5T5F - chains A and H of the 3 polymer chains in the assembly; structure by X-ray diffraction, 2.98 A resolution.

Chain A:
Protein: Factor H binding protein variant B24
Source organism: Neisseria meningitidis
UniProt: Q6VRZ6 (Q6VRZ6_NEIME); numbering as in UniProt (aligned over 4-255)
Amino-acid sequence (253 residues; row label = number of the first residue in the row):
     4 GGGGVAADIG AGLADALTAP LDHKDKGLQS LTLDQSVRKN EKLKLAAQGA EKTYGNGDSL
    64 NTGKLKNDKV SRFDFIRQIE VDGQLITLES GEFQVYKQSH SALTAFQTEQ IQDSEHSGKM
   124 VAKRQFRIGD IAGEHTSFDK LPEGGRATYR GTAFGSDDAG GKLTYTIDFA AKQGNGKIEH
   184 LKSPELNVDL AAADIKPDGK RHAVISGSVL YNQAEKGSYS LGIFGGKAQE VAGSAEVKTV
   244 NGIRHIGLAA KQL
Not modelled in the structure: 4-29, 256
Sequence notes: expression tag (256)
What the authors report for this chain:
  - mutagenesis - G121A, K122A, K122S: decreased stability

Chain H:
Protein: Monoclonal antibody Jar5 heavy chain
Source organism: Mus musculus
Notes: antibody fragment or engineered binder
Amino-acid sequence (212 residues; numbered 1 to 218; 6 numbers in that range are skipped by the numbering (no residue carries them; nothing is unmodelled there); the number before each row is that of its first residue):
     1 QVQMQQPGAE LVKPGASVKL SCKASGYTFI SYWMHWVKQR PGRGLEWIGR IAPDTGIIYY
    61 NEKFKNKATL TVDTPSSTAY MQLNSLTSED SAVYYCARYL KYDGSTYRFD YWGQGTTLTV
   121 SSAKTTPPSV YPLAPG
   143 SMVTLGCLVK GYFPEPVTVT WNSGSLSSGV HTFPAVLQSD LYTLSSSVTV PSSPWPSETV
   203 TCNVAHPASS TKVDKK
Disulfides: Cys-22/Cys-96, Cys-149/Cys-204

Interface between chain A and chain H:
Contacting residue pairs (34; chain A residue first):
  Ile-82(A) / Tyr-102(H)
  Val-84(A) / Leu-100(H)  hydrophobic
  Val-84(A) / Tyr-102(H)  hydrophobic
  Val-84(A) / Tyr-107(H)
  Asp-85(A) / Tyr-27(H)
  Asp-85(A) / Thr-28(H)  hydrogen bond
  Asp-85(A) / Tyr-32(H)  hydrogen bond
  Asp-85(A) / Tyr-107(H)  hydrogen bond (backbone-side chain)
  Gln-87(A) / Thr-106(H)
  Gln-87(A) / Tyr-107(H)
  Ile-89(A) / Leu-100(H)  hydrophobic
  Ile-89(A) / Tyr-102(H)  hydrophobic
  Ile-89(A) / Asp-103(H)
  Ile-89(A) / Ser-105(H)
  Leu-91(A) / Tyr-102(H)  hydrophobic
  Gln-115(A) / Tyr-102(H)
  Gln-115(A) / Asp-103(H)  hydrogen bond (side chain-backbone)
  Ser-117(A) / Trp-33(H)
  Ser-117(A) / Lys-101(H)
  Ser-117(A) / Tyr-102(H)
  Glu-118(A) / Arg-50(H)  hydrogen bond (backbone-side chain)
  Glu-118(A) / Thr-55(H)
  Glu-118(A) / Ile-57(H)
  His-119(A) / Trp-33(H)
  His-119(A) / Arg-50(H)  hydrogen bond (backbone-side chain)
  His-119(A) / Ile-57(H)
  His-119(A) / Tyr-59(H)  hydrogen bond
  Gly-121(A) / Trp-33(H)
  Gly-121(A) / Lys-101(H)
  Gly-121(A) / Tyr-102(H)
  Gly-121(A) / Asp-103(H)  hydrogen bond (backbone-backbone)
  Gly-121(A) / Arg-108(H)  hydrogen bond (backbone-side chain)
  Lys-122(A) / Asp-103(H)
  Met-123(A) / Asp-103(H)  hydrogen bond (backbone-side chain)
Also at the interface, not in a pair above, chain A (15 interface residues in all): Asp-116, Ser-120
Also at the interface, not in a pair above, chain H (18 interface residues in all): Ser-31, Gly-104
Interface features reported in the paper:
  - residue pairs: Asp-85(A)/Thr-28(H) (hydrogen bond), Asp-85(A)/Tyr-32(H) (hydrogen bond), Gln-87(A)/Thr-106(H), Gln-115(A)/Asp-103(H) (hydrogen bond), Gly-121(A)/Trp-33(H) (backbone contact)
  - epitope / paratope residues, chain A: Val-84(A), Asp-85(A), Gln-87(A), Gln-115(A), Gly-121(A)
  - hot spots on chain A (mutagenesis) - G121R, K122S: abolished binding to JAR5
  - hot spots on chain A (mutagenesis) - Q115A, G121A, K122A: decreased binding to JAR5
  - epitope / paratope residues, chain H: Thr-28(H), Tyr-32(H), Trp-33(H), Asp-103(H), Thr-106(H)

In short:
15 residues of chain A and 18 residues of chain H are in contact; the contacts include 10 hydrogen bonds.
Polar pairs include Asp-85(A)/Thr-28(H), Asp-85(A)/Tyr-32(H) and Asp-85(A)/Tyr-107(H). The paper describes
hydrogen bonds between Asp-85(A) and Thr-28(H), Asp-85(A) and Tyr-32(H) and Gln-115(A) and Asp-103(H); a
contact between Gln-87(A) and Thr-106(H); a backbone contact between Gly-121(A) and Trp-33(H). From the paper:
G121A, K122A and K122S of chain A reduce stability; epitope/paratope residues Val-84(A), Asp-85(A) and
Thr-28(H) among others; 5 substitutions were tested in all.
Here chain A is Factor H binding protein variant B24 (Neisseria meningitidis) and chain H is Monoclonal
antibody Jar5 heavy chain (Mus musculus). Entry 5T5F (Neisseria meningitidis factor H binding protein in
complex with monoclonal antibody JAR5) was determined by X-ray diffraction.
